Entry 1JSD (X-ray diffraction, 1.80 A resolution); this record covers chains A and B.

# Chain A
Name: Haemagglutinin (HA1 chain)
Source organism: Influenza A virus (A/swine/Hong Kong/9/98(H9N2))
Reference sequence: Q91CD4 (Q91CD4_9INFA); residues 1-319 here correspond to UniProt positions 19-337 (UniProt number = residue number + 18)
Amino-acid sequence (319 residues; each row starts with the number of its first residue):
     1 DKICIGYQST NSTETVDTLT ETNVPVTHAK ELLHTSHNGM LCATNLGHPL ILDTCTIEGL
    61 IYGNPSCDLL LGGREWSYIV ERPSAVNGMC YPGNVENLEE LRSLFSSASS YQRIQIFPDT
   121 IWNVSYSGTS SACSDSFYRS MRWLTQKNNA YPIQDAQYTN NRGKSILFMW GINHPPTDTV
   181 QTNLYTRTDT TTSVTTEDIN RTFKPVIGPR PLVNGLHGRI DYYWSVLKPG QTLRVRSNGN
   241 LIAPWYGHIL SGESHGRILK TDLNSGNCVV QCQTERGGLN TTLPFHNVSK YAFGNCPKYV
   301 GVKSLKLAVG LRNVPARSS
Disordered / not traced: 318-319
Cystine bridges: Cys-42/Cys-268, Cys-55/Cys-67, Cys-90/Cys-133, Cys-272/Cys-296
Covalently attached groups: N-acetylglucosamine (NAG) linked to Asn-11, Asn-123, Asn-280, Asn-287

# Chain B
Name: Haemagglutinin (HA2 chain)
Source organism: Influenza A virus (A/swine/Hong Kong/9/98(H9N2))
Amino-acid sequence (176 residues; numbered 1 to 176; the number before each row is that of its first residue):
     1 GLFGAIAGFI EGGWPGLVAG WYGFQHSNDQ GVGMAADSDS TQKAIDKITS KVNNIVDKMN
    61 KQYGIIDHEF SEIETRLNMI NNKIDDQIQD IWTYNAELLV LLENQKTLDE HDANVNNLYN
   121 KVKRALGSNA MEDGKGCFEL YHKCDDQCME TIRNGTYNRR KYKEESKLER QKIEGI
Disordered / not traced: 161-176
Cystine bridges: Cys-144/Cys-148
Covalently attached groups: N-acetylglucosamine (NAG) linked to Asn-154
What the authors report for this chain:
  - contacts within the chain: Lys-51/Glu-103 (hydrogen bond), Tyr-63/Ile-88, Glu-103/Lys-106 (hydrogen bond)
  - self-association interface (contacts with another copy of this molecule); pairs are residue here / residue on that copy: Gln-87/Tyr-63
  - binding site for phosphate ion: Lys-106

# How chain A and chain B interact
Disulfides between the chains: Cys-4(A)/Cys-137(B)
Contacting residue pairs (120):
  Asp-1(A) with Ser-27(B); Asn-28(B); Glu-139(B); Leu-140(B), hydrogen bond (backbone-backbone); Lys-143(B), salt bridge; Cys-144(B), hydrogen bond (side chain-backbone)
  Lys-2(A) with His-26(B); Ser-27(B), hydrogen bond (backbone-backbone); Phe-138(B); Glu-139(B); Met-149(B)
  Ile-3(A) with Phe-24(B), hydrophobic; Gln-25(B); Cys-137(B); Phe-138(B), hydrogen bond (backbone-backbone); Ile-152(B), hydrophobic
  Cys-4(A) with Trp-14(B); Gly-23(B); Phe-24(B); Gln-25(B), hydrogen bond (backbone-backbone); Gly-136(B); Cys-137(B), disulfide
  Ile-5(A) with Ile-10(B); Trp-14(B); Gly-23(B); Tyr-119(B), hydrophobic; Gly-136(B), hydrogen bond (backbone-backbone); Phe-138(B), hydrophobic
  Gly-6(A) with Trp-14(B); Tyr-22(B); Gly-23(B), hydrogen bond (backbone-backbone)
  Tyr-7(A) with Ile-6(B), hydrophobic; Ala-7(B), hydrogen bond (side chain-backbone); Ile-10(B), hydrogen bond (side chain-backbone); Glu-11(B); Gly-12(B), hydrogen bond (side chain-backbone); Gly-13(B); Trp-14(B), hydrogen bond (backbone-backbone); Leu-17(B); Trp-21(B)
  Gln-8(A) with Trp-14(B); Leu-17(B), hydrogen bond (side chain-backbone); Val-18(B); Gly-20(B); Trp-21(B), hydrogen bond (backbone-backbone)
  Ser-9(A) with Gly-13(B); Trp-14(B), hydrogen bond (backbone-backbone); Pro-15(B)
  Val-16(A) with Asn-104(B)
  Asp-17(A) with Leu-101(B); Asn-104(B), hydrogen bond (backbone-side chain)
  Thr-18(A) with Leu-101(B); Gln-105(B), hydrogen bond
  Thr-20(A) with Gln-105(B), hydrogen bond
  Val-24(A) with Leu-108(B), hydrophobic
  Val-26(A) with Leu-108(B), hydrophobic
  Thr-27(A) with Trp-21(B)
  His-28(A) with Trp-21(B), hydrogen bond
  Lys-30(A) with Val-52(B)
  Glu-99(A) with Glu-69(B); Phe-70(B); Ser-71(B)
  Arg-102(A) with Glu-69(B), salt bridge
  Gly-256(A) with Ile-66(B)
  Arg-257(A) with Ile-65(B); Ile-66(B)
  Lys-260(A) with Glu-69(B), salt bridge
  Thr-282(A) with Val-56(B)
  Pro-284(A) with Val-56(B); Met-59(B); Asn-60(B)
  Phe-285(A) with Met-59(B), hydrophobic; Ala-96(B), hydrophobic
  Lys-290(A) with Ile-65(B); Gln-89(B)
  Tyr-291(A) with Ile-65(B); Asp-67(B)
  Gly-294(A) with Gln-62(B), hydrogen bond (backbone-side chain)
  Asn-295(A) with Gln-62(B)
  Cys-296(A) with Asn-60(B); Gln-62(B), hydrogen bond (backbone-side chain)
  Pro-297(A) with Asn-60(B); Gln-62(B)
  Lys-298(A) with Met-59(B), hydrogen bond (side chain-backbone); Asn-60(B); Lys-61(B), hydrogen bond (side chain-backbone); Tyr-63(B); Trp-92(B)
  Tyr-299(A) with Tyr-63(B), hydrogen bond (backbone-side chain); Gln-89(B)
  Val-300(A) with Thr-93(B); Ala-96(B), hydrophobic
  Gly-301(A) with Thr-93(B), hydrogen bond (backbone-side chain)
  Val-302(A) with Thr-93(B); Glu-97(B)
  Lys-306(A) with Val-100(B); Asn-104(B), hydrogen bond (backbone-side chain)
  Leu-307(A) with Val-52(B), hydrophobic; Ile-55(B), hydrophobic; Asn-104(B)
  Ala-308(A) with Ile-48(B); Asn-104(B), hydrogen bond (backbone-side chain); Thr-107(B)
  Val-309(A) with Trp-21(B); Ile-48(B); Thr-107(B); His-111(B), hydrogen bond (backbone-side chain)
  Gly-310(A) with Trp-21(B); Leu-108(B); His-111(B), hydrogen bond (backbone-side chain)
  Leu-311(A) with Ile-6(B), hydrophobic; Trp-21(B); His-111(B)
  Arg-312(A) with Ala-7(B); Leu-108(B)
  Val-314(A) with Ala-7(B), hydrophobic; Glu-11(B); Gly-12(B); Gly-13(B), hydrogen bond (backbone-backbone)
  Ala-316(A) with Gly-13(B)
Also at the interface, not in a pair above, chain A (51 interface residues in all): Leu-19, Leu-32, Ile-258, Leu-305, Pro-315
Also at the interface, not in a pair above, chain B (67 interface residues in all): Ala-5, Asp-29, Gly-64, Asp-86, Leu-102, Val-115, Leu-118, Val-122, Leu-126, His-142, Arg-153

# In short
51 residues of chain A and 67 residues of chain B are in contact; the contacts include 1 disulfide bond, 29
hydrogen bonds and 3 salt bridges. Among the polar pairs are Asp-1(A)/Lys-143(B), Arg-102(A)/Glu-69(B) and
Lys-260(A)/Glu-69(B). From the paper: a binding site for phosphate ion at Lys-106(B); a self-association
interface involving Gln-87(B).
Here chain A is Haemagglutinin (HA1 chain) and chain B is Haemagglutinin (HA2 chain), both from Influenza A
virus (A/swine/Hong Kong/9/98(H9N2)). Entry 1JSD (Crystal structure of swine H9 haemagglutinin) was determined
by X-ray diffraction (same publication as 1JSM).
